PDB entry 6AKS | electron microscopy, 3.00 A resolution | chains A and C of the 4 polymer chains in the assembly

[Chain A]
Name: VP1
From: Coxsackievirus A10
UniProt: W0G0K3 (W0G0K3_9ENTO); numbering as in UniProt (aligned over 1-297)
Chain sequence (297 residues; numbered 1 to 297; the number before each row is that of its first residue):
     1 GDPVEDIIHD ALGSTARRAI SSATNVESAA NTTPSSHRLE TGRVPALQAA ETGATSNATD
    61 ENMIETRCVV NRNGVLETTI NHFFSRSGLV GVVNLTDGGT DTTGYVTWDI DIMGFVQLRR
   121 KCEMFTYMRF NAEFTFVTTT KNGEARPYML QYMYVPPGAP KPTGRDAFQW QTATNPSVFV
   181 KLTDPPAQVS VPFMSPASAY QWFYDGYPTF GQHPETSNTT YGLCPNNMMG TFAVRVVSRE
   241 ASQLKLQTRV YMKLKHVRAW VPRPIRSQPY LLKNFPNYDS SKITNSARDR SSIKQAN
Unresolved in the structure: 1, 9-17
Ligand contacts: sphingosine (SPH): Ile110, Asp111, Ile112, Met113, Phe130, Phe134, Phe136, Tyr152, Tyr154, Val178, Val189, Val191, Met194, Tyr200, Trp202, Asn227, Met229, Phe232, Met252
Reported in the primary citation:
  - conformationally variable residues (order/disorder transition): Pro208 to Pro225

[Chain C]
Name: VP3
From: Coxsackievirus A10
UniProt: A0A0C5AWF6 (A0A0C5AWF6_9ENTO); residues 1-240 here correspond to UniProt positions 325-564 (UniProt number = residue number + 324)
Chain sequence (240 residues; each row starts with the number of its first residue):
     1 GIPAELRPGT NQFLTTDDDT AAPILPGFTP TPTIHIPGEV HSLLELCRVE TILEVNNTTE
    61 ATGLTRLLIP VSSQNKADEL CAAFMVDPGR IGPWQSTLVG QICRYYTQWS GSLKVTFMFT
   121 GSFMATGKML VAYSPPGSAQ PANRETAMLG THVIWDFGLQ SSVSLVIPWI SNTHFRTAKT
   181 GGNYDYYTAG VVTLWYQTNY VVPPETPGEA YIIAMGADLY KFTLKICKDT DEVTQQAVLQ
Reported in the primary citation:
  - conformationally variable residues (order/disorder transition): Gly181 to Tyr186

[Interface between chain A and chain C]
Residue-residue contacts (148):
  Ala29(A) with Lys221(C); Thr223(C)
  Ala30(A) with Tyr220(C), hydrogen bond (backbone-backbone)
  Ala46(A) with Val163(C); Ser164(C)
  Leu47(A) with Ser162(C)
  Gln48(A) with Gln160(C); Ser161(C); Ser162(C), hydrogen bond (backbone-backbone)
  Ala49(A) with Gln160(C)
  Ala50(A) with Ser162(C), hydrogen bond (backbone-side chain)
  Glu51(A) with Met118(C); Ser161(C), hydrogen bond
  Thr55(A) with Arg48(C); Val49(C); Glu50(C)
  Ser56(A) with Glu50(C), hydrogen bond (backbone-side chain); Lys114(C), hydrogen bond (backbone-side chain); Thr116(C); Ser164(C), hydrogen bond
  Ala58(A) with Ser164(C); Leu219(C)
  Thr59(A) with Val166(C)
  Asp60(A) with Ser112(C), hydrogen bond; Val166(C); Leu219(C)
  Met63(A) with Val153(C), hydrophobic; Ser164(C); Val166(C), hydrophobic
  Ile64(A) with Pro168(C), hydrophobic
  Asn71(A) with Lys221(C)
  Asn73(A) with Ser110(C)
  Gly74(A) with Thr223(C)
  Val75(A) with Leu44(C), hydrophobic
  Glu77(A) with Lys225(C); Ile226(C), hydrogen bond (side chain-backbone); Cys227(C)
  Thr78(A) with Ser42(C); Leu43(C), hydrogen bond (backbone-backbone); Leu44(C); Tyr106(C)
  Thr79(A) with His41(C); Ser42(C)
  Ile80(A) with Val40(C); His41(C), hydrogen bond (backbone-backbone)
  Phe83(A) with Leu43(C), hydrophobic; Tyr106(C)
  Arg86(A) with Thr15(C); Thr16(C); Cys227(C)
  Ser87(A) with Phe13(C); Thr15(C), hydrogen bond (backbone-backbone)
  Gly114(A) with Gln235(C); Leu239(C), hydrogen bond (backbone-backbone)
  Phe115(A) with Gln235(C); Val238(C), hydrophobic
  Val116(A) with Val233(C), hydrophobic; Gln235(C), hydrogen bond (backbone-side chain); Leu239(C), hydrophobic
  Gln117(A) with Asp229(C), hydrogen bond
  Arg119(A) with Leu239(C)
  Arg120(A) with Gln101(C), hydrogen bond; Tyr105(C), hydrogen bond; Thr230(C); Glu232(C), salt bridge; Val233(C)
  Lys121(A) with Tyr105(C)
  Met124(A) with Leu43(C), hydrophobic
  Phe125(A) with Val40(C), hydrophobic; Leu43(C), hydrophobic
  Tyr127(A) with Ile36(C), hydrophobic
  Arg129(A) with Pro30(C); Thr31(C), hydrogen bond (side chain-backbone); Thr33(C)
  Thr135(A) with Phe13(C)
  Pro185(A) with Asn11(C)
  Gln188(A) with Ala21(C)
  Val189(A) with Ala21(C); Ala22(C); Ile24(C), hydrophobic
  Ser190(A) with Ala21(C), hydrogen bond (side chain-backbone); Ala22(C), hydrogen bond (backbone-backbone); Pro23(C); Ile24(C), hydrogen bond (backbone-backbone)
  Val191(A) with Ile24(C), hydrophobic
  Pro192(A) with Ile24(C); Phe28(C), hydrophobic
  Phe193(A) with Phe28(C); Pro30(C)
  Met194(A) with Leu25(C), hydrophobic
  Ser195(A) with Thr31(C), hydrogen bond (backbone-side chain)
  Ala197(A) with Thr31(C)
  Ser198(A) with Pro32(C), hydrogen bond (side chain-backbone); Ile34(C)
  Tyr251(A) with Phe13(C), hydrophobic
  Lys253(A) with Asp17(C), hydrogen bond (side chain-backbone); Asp18(C)
  Arg258(A) with Glu39(C), salt bridge
  Ala259(A) with Glu39(C); Val40(C), hydrogen bond (backbone-backbone)
  Trp260(A) with Ile36(C), hydrogen bond (side chain-backbone); Gly38(C); Glu39(C)
  Val261(A) with Pro37(C); Gly38(C), hydrogen bond (backbone-backbone)
  Pro262(A) with Val40(C); Leu46(C), hydrophobic
  Ile265(A) with Gln101(C)
  Tyr270(A) with Leu239(C), hydrophobic
  Leu271(A) with Leu239(C)
  Leu272(A) with Gln240(C)
  Lys273(A) with Leu239(C); Gln240(C), hydrogen bond (backbone-backbone)
  Asn285(A) with Arg66(C), hydrogen bond
  Ser286(A) with Glu54(C), hydrogen bond; Gln95(C); Ser96(C)
  Ala287(A) with Glu54(C); Arg66(C), hydrogen bond (backbone-side chain); Gly92(C); Gln95(C)
  Arg288(A) with Asn57(C), hydrogen bond (backbone-side chain); Ile91(C); Gln95(C), hydrogen bond (backbone-side chain)
  Asp289(A) with Asn57(C); Thr58(C); Thr59(C), hydrogen bond
  Arg290(A) with Val55(C), hydrogen bond (side chain-backbone); Asn57(C), hydrogen bond; Thr58(C); Thr59(C); Ala83(C), hydrogen bond (side chain-backbone)
  Ser292(A) with Thr58(C)
  Ile293(A) with Val55(C); Asn56(C); Thr58(C); Cys81(C); Ala82(C); Ala83(C), hydrogen bond (backbone-backbone)
  Lys294(A) with Leu80(C); Cys81(C); Gln140(C), hydrogen bond (backbone-side chain)
  Gln295(A) with Gln140(C)
  Ala296(A) with Ala83(C); Met85(C); Gln140(C), hydrogen bond (backbone-side chain); Val191(C), hydrophobic
  Asn297(A) with Arg90(C)
Interface residues without a listed pair, chain A (80 interface residues in all): Thr32, Asn57, Glu133, Pro176, Pro186, Pro196, Ala199
Interface residues without a listed pair, chain C (92 interface residues in all): Asp19, Thr62, Ile69, Phe84, Pro93, Leu98, Ile102, Thr151, Trp155, His174, Phe175, Leu224

[In short]
The interface between chain A and chain C involves 80 residues on one side and 92 on the other; the contacts
include 40 hydrogen bonds and 2 salt bridges. Among the polar pairs are Arg120(A)-Glu232(C),
Arg258(A)-Glu39(C) and Ala50(A)-Ser162(C). Sphingosine is bound between chain A and chain C. The paper reports
conformational variability at Pro208(A) and Gly181(C).
Here chain A is VP1 and chain C is VP3, both from Coxsackievirus A10. Entry 6AKS (Cryo-EM structure of CVA10
mature virus) was determined by electron microscopy (same publication as 6AKT and 6AKU).
